Entry 4ZH2 (X-ray diffraction, 4.20 A resolution (low resolution: residue-level contacts below are approximate; hydrogen-bond / salt-bridge calls are withheld)); this record covers chains B and D of the 6 polymer chains in the assembly.

# Chain B
Molecule: DNA-directed RNA polymerase subunit alpha
From: Escherichia coli
Notes: EC 2.7.7.6
UniProt: P0A7Z4 (RPOA_ECOLI); numbering as in UniProt (aligned over 2-329)
Sequence (335 residues; each row starts with the number of its first residue; numbers below 1 keep their minus sign (Met-5 is residue -5)):
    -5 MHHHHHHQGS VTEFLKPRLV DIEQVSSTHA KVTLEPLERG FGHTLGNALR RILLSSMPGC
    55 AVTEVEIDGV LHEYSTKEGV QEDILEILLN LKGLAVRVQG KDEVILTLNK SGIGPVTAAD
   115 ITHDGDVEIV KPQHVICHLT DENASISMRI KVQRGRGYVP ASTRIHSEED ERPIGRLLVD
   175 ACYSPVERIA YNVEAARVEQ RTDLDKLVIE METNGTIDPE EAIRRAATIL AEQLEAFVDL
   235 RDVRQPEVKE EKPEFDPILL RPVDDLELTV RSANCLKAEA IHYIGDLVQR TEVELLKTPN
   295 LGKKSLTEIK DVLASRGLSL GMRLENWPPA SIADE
Unresolved in the structure: -5 to 5, 161-171, 233-329
Sequence notes: expression tag (-5 to 1)
UniProt features mapped onto this chain:
  - region: Glu162 to Glu165 (Required for interaction with Crp at class II promoters)
  - modified residue: Arg265 (ADP-ribosylarginine), Lys297 (N6-acetyllysine), Lys298 (N6-acetyllysine)
  - mutagenesis: Arg45 (R45C: In rpoA112; temperature-sensitive, blocks RNA polymerase assembly), Glu162 to Glu165 (5-fold decrease in CRP-class II promoter-dependent transcription), Glu165 (E165K: 5-fold decrease in CRP-class II promoter-dependent transcription), Arg191 (R191C: In rpoA101; temperature-sensitive)

# Chain D
Molecule: DNA-directed RNA polymerase subunit beta'
From: Escherichia coli (strain K12)
Notes: EC 2.7.7.6
UniProt: P0A8T7 (RPOC_ECOLI); residue numbers follow UniProt; this construct covers 1-1407
Sequence (1407 residues; each row starts with the number of its first residue):
     1 MKDLLKFLKA QTKTEEFDAI KIALASPDMI RSWSFGEVKK PETINYRTFK PERDGLFCAR
    61 IFGPVKDYEC LCGKYKRLKH RGVICEKCGV EVTQTKVRRE RMGHIELASP TAHIWFLKSL
   121 PSRIGLLLDM PLRDIERVLY FESYVVIEGG MTNLERQQIL TEEQYLDALE EFGDEFDAKM
   181 GAEAIQALLK SMDLEQECEQ LREELNETNS ETKRKKLTKR IKLLEAFVQS GNKPEWMILT
   241 VLPVLPPDLR PLVPLDGGRF ATSDLNDLYR RVINRNNRLK RLLDLAAPDI IVRNEKRMLQ
   301 EAVDALLDNG RRGRAITGSN KRPLKSLADM IKGKQGRFRQ NLLGKRVDYS GRSVITVGPY
   361 LRLHQCGLPK KMALELFKPF IYGKLELRGL ATTIKAAKKM VEREEAVVWD ILDEVIREHP
   421 VLLNRAPTLH RLGIQAFEPV LIEGKAIQLH PLVCAAYNAD FDGDQMAVHV PLTLEAQLEA
   481 RALMMSTNNI LSPANGEPII VPSQDVVLGL YYMTRDCVNA KGEGMVLTGP KEAERLYRSG
   541 LASLHARVKV RITEYEKDAN GELVAKTSLK DTTVGRAILW MIVPKGLPYS IVNQALGKKA
   601 ISKMLNTCYR ILGLKPTVIF ADQIMYTGFA YAARSGASVG IDDMVIPEKK HEIISEAEAE
   661 VAEIQEQFQS GLVTAGERYN KVIDIWAAAN DRVSKAMMDN LQTETVINRD GQEEKQVSFN
   721 SIYMMADSGA RGSAAQIRQL AGMRGLMAKP DGSIIETPIT ANFREGLNVL QYFISTHGAR
   781 KGLADTALKT ANSGYLTRRL VDVAQDLVVT EDDCGTHEGI MMTPVIEGGD VKEPLRDRVL
   841 GRVTAEDVLK PGTADILVPR NTLLHEQWCD LLEENSVDAV KVRSVVSCDT DFGVCAHCYG
   901 RDLARGHIIN KGEAIGVIAA QSIGEPGTQL TMRTFHIGGA ASRAAAESSI QVKNKGSIKL
   961 SNVKSVVNSS GKLVITSRNT ELKLIDEFGR TKESYKVPYG AVLAKGDGEQ VAGGETVANW
  1021 DPHTMPVITE VSGFVRFTDM IDGQTITRQT DELTGLSSLV VLDSAERTAG GKDLRPALKI
  1081 VDAQGNDVLI PGTDMPAQYF LPGKAIVQLE DGVQISSGDT LARIPQESGG TKDITGGLPR
  1141 VADLFEARRP KEPAILAEIS GIVSFGKETK GKRRLVITPV DGSDPYEEMI PKWRQLNVFE
  1201 GERVERGDVI SDGPEAPHDI LRLRGVHAVT RYIVNEVQDV YRLQGVKIND KHIEVIVRQM
  1261 LRKATIVNAG SSDFLEGEQV EYSRVKIANR ELEANGKVGA TYSRDLLGIT KASLATESFI
  1321 SAASFQETTR VLTEAAVAGK RDELRGLKEN VIVGRLIPAG TGYAYHQDRM RRRAAGEAPA
  1381 APQVTAEDAS ASLAELLNAG LGGSDNE
Unresolved in the structure: 1-7, 932-1134, 1377-1407
UniProt features mapped onto this chain:
  - binding site (Zn(2+)): Cys70, Cys72, Cys85, Cys88, Cys814, Cys888, Cys895, Cys898
  - binding site (Mg(2+)): Asp460, Asp462, Asp464
  - modified residue: Lys983 (N6-acetyllysine)
  - mutagenesis: Gln504 (Q504P: Resistant to antibiotics salinamide A and B), Asn690 (N690D: Resistant to antibiotics salinamide A and B), Met697 (M697V: Resistant to antibiotics salinamide A and B), Ala735 (A735T: Resistant to antibiotics salinamide A and B), Arg738 (R738C/H/P/S: Resistant to antibiotics salinamide A and B), Ala748 (A748E: Resistant to antibiotics salinamide A and B), Pro758 (P758S/T: Resistant to antibiotics salinamide A and B), Phe763 (F763C: Resistant to antibiotics salinamide A and B), Ser775 (S775A: Resistant to antibiotics salinamide A and B), Ala779 (A779T/V: Resistant to antibiotics salinamide A and B), Arg780 (R780C: Resistant to antibiotics salinamide A and B), Gly782 (G782A/C: Resistant to antibiotics salinamide A and B), 1 further mutagenesis entry in UniProt
Ion coordination: Zn2+ site 1: Cys70, Cys72, Cys85, Cys88; Mg2+ near Asp460 (its only coordinating residue here); Zn2+ site 2: Cys814, Cys888, Cys895, Cys898
Small-molecule neighbours: 4OB (N-hydroxy-N'-phenyl-3-(trifluoromethyl)benzenecarboximidamide): Lys749, Pro750, Ile755, Leu770, Phe773, Ile774, His777
From the paper describing this entry:
  - binding site for 4OB: Pro750, Ile755, Leu770, Phe773, Ile774, His777

# Interface between chain B and chain D
Pairs across the interface (21; chain B residue first):
  Arg44(B) with Arg538(D)
  Leu48(B) with Arg535(D); Arg538(D)
  Glu80(B) with Arg551(D); Leu569(D)
  Leu83(B) with Thr528(D); Arg551(D)
  Asn84(B) with Arg551(D)
  Lys86(B) with Glu532(D)
  Tyr152(B) with Glu532(D); Arg535(D)
  Val180(B) with Arg535(D)
  Glu181(B) with Lys531(D); Arg535(D)
  Arg182(B) with Glu534(D); Met581(D)
  Arg191(B) with Lys370(D); Trp409(D); Asp410(D); Asp413(D)
  Thr196(B) with Glu443(D)
Other interface residues (no listed pair), chain B (13 interface residues in all): Glu206
Other interface residues (no listed pair), chain D (17 interface residues in all): Leu527, Leu536, Ser539

# Overview
The interface between chain B and chain D involves 13 residues on one side and 17 on the other. Bound to chain
D: compound 4OB. From the paper: a binding site for 4OB at Pro750(D), Ile755(D) and Leu770(D) among others.
Here chain B is DNA-directed RNA polymerase subunit alpha (Escherichia coli) and chain D is DNA-directed RNA
polymerase subunit beta' (Escherichia coli (strain K12)). Entry 4ZH2 (Crystal structure of Escherichia coli
RNA polymerase in complex with CBR703) was determined by X-ray diffraction (same publication as 4ZH3 and
4ZH4).
